6CNV - chains L and H of the 5 polymer chains in the assembly; structure by X-ray diffraction, 4.10 A resolution (low resolution: residue-level contacts below are approximate; hydrogen-bond / salt-bridge calls are withheld).

Chain L:
Name: CR9114 Light chain
Source organism: Homo sapiens
Sequence (216 residues; numbered 1 to 212 plus 5 insertion-coded residues; 1 number in that range is skipped by the numbering (no residue carries it; nothing is unmodelled there); the number before each row is that of its first residue; a row labelled like 27A-27B holds insertion residues (27A, then the next letters in order)):
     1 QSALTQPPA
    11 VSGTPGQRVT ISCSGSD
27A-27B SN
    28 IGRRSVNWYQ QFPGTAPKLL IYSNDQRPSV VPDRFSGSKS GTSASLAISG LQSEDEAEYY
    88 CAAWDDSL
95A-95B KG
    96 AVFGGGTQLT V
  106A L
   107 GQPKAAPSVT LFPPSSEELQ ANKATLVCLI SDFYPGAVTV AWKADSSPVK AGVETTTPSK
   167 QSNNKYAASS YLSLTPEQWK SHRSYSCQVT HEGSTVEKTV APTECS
Unresolved in the structure: 1, 186-187, 209-212
Cystine bridges: Cys23-Cys88, Cys134-Cys193

Chain H:
Name: CR9114 Fab heavy chain
Source organism: Homo sapiens
Notes: antibody fragment or engineered binder
Sequence (230 residues; row label = number of the first residue in the row; a row labelled like 82A-82C holds insertion residues (82A, then the next letters in order)):
     1 QVQLVQSGAE VKKPGSSVKV SCKSSGGTSN NYAISWVRQA PGQGLDWMGG IS
   52A P
    53 IFGSTAYAQK FQGRVTISAD IFSNTAYMEL
82A-82C NSL
    83 TSEDTAVYFC ARHGNYYY
100A-100D YSGM
   101 DVWGQGTTVT VSSASTKGPS VFPLAPSSKS TSGGTAALGC LVKDYFPEPV TVSWNSGALT
   161 SGVHTFPAVL QSSGLYSLSS VVTVPSSSLG TQTYICNVNH KPSNTKVDKR VEPKSCHHHH
   221 HH
Unresolved in the structure: 1, 127-132, 214-222
Cystine bridges: Cys22-Cys92, Cys140-Cys196

Chain L / chain H interface:
Residue-residue contacts (49; chain L residue first):
  Arg31(L) with Tyr100A(H)
  Asn34(L) with Tyr100A(H); Ser100B(H); Gly100C(H)
  Tyr36(L) with Gly100C(H); Met100D(H)
  Gln38(L) with Gln39(H)
  Ala43(L) with Phe91(H); Gly104(H)
  Pro44(L) with Leu45(H); Trp103(H)
  Leu46(L) with Gly100C(H); Met100D(H); Asp101(H)
  Tyr87(L) with Gln39(H); Gln43(H); Gly44(H); Leu45(H)
  Trp91(L) with Trp47(H); Tyr100(H); Tyr100A(H)
  Gly95B(L) with Trp47(H)
  Ala96(L) with Trp47(H)
  Phe98(L) with Leu45(H); Met100D(H)
  Phe118(L) with Leu124(H); Ala125(H)
  Ser121(L) with Phe122(H)
  Glu124(L) with Phe122(H); Lys143(H)
  Lys129(L) with Lys143(H)
  Thr131(L) with Lys143(H)
  Val133(L) with Leu141(H)
  Leu135(L) with Val181(H)
  Ile136(L) with Phe166(H)
  Glu160(L) with Val169(H); Gln171(H); Ser172(H)
  Thr162(L) with Pro167(H); Val169(H)
  Ser165(L) with Pro167(H)
  Gln167(L) with His164(H)
  Ala173(L) with His164(H); Phe166(H)
  Ala174(L) with Phe166(H)
  Tyr177(L) with Leu141(H); Val169(H); Leu178(H); Ser179(H)
Other interface residues (no listed pair), chain L (36 interface residues in all): Ser32, Thr42, Tyr49, Leu95, Lys95A, Gly100, Glu123, Thr161, Ser175
Other interface residues (no listed pair), chain H (38 interface residues in all): Val37, Asp46, Tyr59, Gln61, Gln105, Pro123, Gly139, Ala168, Ser177, Ser180

Summary:
36 residues of chain L and 38 residues of chain H are in contact.
Here chain L is CR9114 Light chain and chain H is CR9114 Fab heavy chain, both from Homo sapiens. Entry 6CNV
(Influenza B/brisbane hemagglutinin fab CR9115 SD84H complex) was determined by X-ray diffraction together
with 6FYT, 6FYU and 6FYW from the same study.
